8Q3I - chains D and F of the 8 polymer chains in the assembly; structure by electron microscopy, 3.11 A resolution.

== Chain D ==
Name: DNA-directed RNA polymerase subunit beta'
From: Mycolicibacterium smegmatis MC2 155
UniProtKB: A0QS66 (RPOC_MYCS2); residue numbers follow UniProt; this construct covers 1-1317
Sequence (1317 residues; row label = number of the first residue in the row):
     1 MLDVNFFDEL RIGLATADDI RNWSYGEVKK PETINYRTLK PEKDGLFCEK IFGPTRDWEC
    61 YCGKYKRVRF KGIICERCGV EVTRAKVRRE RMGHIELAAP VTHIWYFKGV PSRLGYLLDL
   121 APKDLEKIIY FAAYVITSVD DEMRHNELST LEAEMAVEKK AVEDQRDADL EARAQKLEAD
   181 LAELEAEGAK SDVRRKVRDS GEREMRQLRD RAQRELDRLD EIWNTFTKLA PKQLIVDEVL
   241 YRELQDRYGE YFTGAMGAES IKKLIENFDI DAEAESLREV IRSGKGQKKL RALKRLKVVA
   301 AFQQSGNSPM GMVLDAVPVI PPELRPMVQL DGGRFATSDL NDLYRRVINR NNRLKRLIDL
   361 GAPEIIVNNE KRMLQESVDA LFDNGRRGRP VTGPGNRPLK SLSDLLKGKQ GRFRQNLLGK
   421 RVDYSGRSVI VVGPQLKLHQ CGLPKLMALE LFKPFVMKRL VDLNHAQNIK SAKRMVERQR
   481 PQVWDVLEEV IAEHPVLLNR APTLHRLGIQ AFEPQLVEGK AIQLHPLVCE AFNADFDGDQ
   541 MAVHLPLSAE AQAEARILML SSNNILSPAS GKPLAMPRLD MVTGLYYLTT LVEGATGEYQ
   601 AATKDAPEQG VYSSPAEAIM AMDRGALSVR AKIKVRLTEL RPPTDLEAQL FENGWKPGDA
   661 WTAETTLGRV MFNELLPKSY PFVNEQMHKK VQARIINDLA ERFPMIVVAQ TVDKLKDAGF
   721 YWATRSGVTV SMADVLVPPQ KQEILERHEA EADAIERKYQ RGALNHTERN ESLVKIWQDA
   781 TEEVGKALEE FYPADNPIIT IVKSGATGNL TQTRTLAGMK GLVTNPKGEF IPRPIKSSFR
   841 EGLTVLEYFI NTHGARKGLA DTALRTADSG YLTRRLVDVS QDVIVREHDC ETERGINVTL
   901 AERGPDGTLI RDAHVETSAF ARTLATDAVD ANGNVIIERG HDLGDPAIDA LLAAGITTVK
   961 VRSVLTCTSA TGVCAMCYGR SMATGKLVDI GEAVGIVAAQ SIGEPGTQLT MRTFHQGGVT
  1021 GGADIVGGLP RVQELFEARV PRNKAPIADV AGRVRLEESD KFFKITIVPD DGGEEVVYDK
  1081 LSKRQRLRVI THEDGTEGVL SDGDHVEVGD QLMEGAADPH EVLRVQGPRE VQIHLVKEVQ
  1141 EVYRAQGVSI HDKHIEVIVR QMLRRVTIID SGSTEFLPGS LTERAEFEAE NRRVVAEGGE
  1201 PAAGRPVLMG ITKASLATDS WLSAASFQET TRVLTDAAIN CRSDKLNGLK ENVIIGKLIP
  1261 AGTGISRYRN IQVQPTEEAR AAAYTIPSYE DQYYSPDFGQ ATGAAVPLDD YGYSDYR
Unresolved in the structure: 1-2, 1017-1024, 1283-1317
Bound ions: Zn2+ site 1: C60, C62, C75, C78; Mg2+: D535, D537, D539; Zn2+ site 2: C890, C967, C974, C977
Swiss-Prot annotation at these positions:
  - binding site (Zn(2+)): C60, C62, C75, C78, C890, C967, C974, C977
  - binding site (Mg(2+)): D535, D537, D539

== Chain F ==
Name: RNA polymerase sigma factor SigA
From: Mycolicibacterium smegmatis MC2 155
UniProtKB: A0QW02 (A0QW02_MYCS2); numbering as in UniProt (aligned over 1-466)
Sequence (466 residues; row label = number of the first residue in the row):
     1 MAATKASPAT EEPVKRTATK TPAKKAPAKR AAKSAAAKAG GKAPAKKAPA KRAAKGTAAK
    61 PEDGVTDDLE VTDDLEAEPG EDLDVEDTDL ELDDLDSDDD TAVEDEEEEA DAATPAVATA
   121 KAADDDIDEP SEKDKASGDF VWDEEESEAL RQARKDAELT ASADSVRAYL KQIGKVALLN
   181 AEEEVELAKR IEAGLYATQK LAELAEKGEK LPVQQRRDMQ WICRDGDRAK NHLLEANLRL
   241 VVSLAKRYTG RGMAFLDLIQ EGNLGLIRAV EKFDYTKGYK FSTYATWWIR QAITRAMADQ
   301 ARTIRIPVHM VEVINKLGRI QRELLQDLGR EPTPEELAKE MDITPEKVLE IQQYAREPIS
   361 LDQTIGDEGD SQLGDFIEDS EAVVAVDAVS FTLLQDQLQS VLETLSEREA GVVRLRFGLT
   421 DGQPRTLDEI GQVYGVTRER IRQIESKTMS KLRHPSRSQV LRDYLD
Unresolved in the structure: 1-138, 357-466

== Interface between chain D and chain F ==
Pairs across the interface (49):
  K123(D) - T160(F)
  E126(D) - L159(F)
  E126(D) - T160(F)  hydrogen bond
  E126(D) - A161(F)
  K127(D) - T160(F)
  Y130(D) - A161(F)  hydrophobic
  F131(D) - Q172(F)  hydrogen bond (backbone-side chain)
  A132(D) - A168(F)  hydrophobic
  V236(D) - K171(F)
  E238(D) - K171(F)
  E238(D) - Q172(F)
  R346(D) - R302(F)  hydrogen bond (side chain-backbone)
  R346(D) - T303(F)  hydrogen bond
  R350(D) - T303(F)
  R353(D) - E261(F)  salt bridge
  R353(D) - L264(F)
  L357(D) - Q260(F)
  L357(D) - L264(F)  hydrophobic
  L360(D) - K230(F)  hydrogen bond (backbone-side chain)
  G361(D) - K230(F)  hydrogen bond (backbone-side chain)
  G361(D) - N231(F)
  P363(D) - N231(F)
  I365(D) - Y169(F)  hydrophobic
  I365(D) - Q172(F)
  I366(D) - Q260(F)  hydrogen bond (backbone-side chain)
  N369(D) - L256(F)  hydrogen bond (side chain-backbone)
  N369(D) - Q260(F)  hydrogen bond
  E370(D) - Q260(F)  hydrogen bond
  R372(D) - A163(F)
  R372(D) - L256(F)
  R372(D) - D257(F)  salt bridge
  M373(D) - D257(F)
  M373(D) - Q260(F)
  E376(D) - A163(F)
  R387(D) - L159(F)
  R387(D) - A161(F)  hydrogen bond (side chain-backbone)
  R389(D) - S162(F)
  R389(D) - D164(F)  salt bridge
  R389(D) - R305(F)  hydrogen bond (backbone-side chain)
  R389(D) - P307(F)
  P390(D) - R305(F)
  P390(D) - V308(F)
  V391(D) - I304(F)
  V391(D) - R305(F)
  T392(D) - I304(F)  hydrogen bond (backbone-backbone)
  T392(D) - I306(F)  hydrogen bond (side chain-backbone)
  N396(D) - I306(F)
  N396(D) - V311(F)
  N396(D) - I314(F)
Other interface residues (no listed pair), chain D (36 interface residues in all): R242, M256, R345, A362, N368, N384, G388, G393
Other interface residues (no listed pair), chain F (32 interface residues in all): L234, L238, N263, I267, A301, Y354

== Overview ==
36 residues of chain D and 32 residues of chain F are in contact; the contacts include 14 hydrogen bonds and 3
salt bridges. Polar pairs include R353(D)-E261(F), R372(D)-D257(F) and R389(D)-D164(F). UniProt lists 8
Zn2+-binding residues and 3 Mg2+-binding residues on chain D.
Here chain D is DNA-directed RNA polymerase subunit beta' and chain F is RNA polymerase sigma factor SigA,
both from Mycolicibacterium smegmatis MC2 155. Entry 8Q3I (Mycobacterium smegmatis RNA polymerase in complex
with HelD, SigA and RbpA in State I) was determined by electron microscopy together with 8QN8, 8QTI, 8QU6,
8R2M, 8R3M, 8R6P and 8R6R from the same study.
